9JN5 - chains A and D; structure by X-ray diffraction, 2.00 A resolution.

# Chain A (and D)
Protein: FMN-binding protein
Source organism: Kutzneria sp. 744
Notes: chain D of this document is another copy of the same molecule, construct and numbering; everything in this record applies to it too
UniProtKB: A8CF72 (A8CF72_KUTS7); residues 1-213 here = UniProt positions 1-213
Chain sequence (218 residues; each row starts with the number of its first residue; numbers below 1 keep their minus sign (Ala-4 is residue -4)):
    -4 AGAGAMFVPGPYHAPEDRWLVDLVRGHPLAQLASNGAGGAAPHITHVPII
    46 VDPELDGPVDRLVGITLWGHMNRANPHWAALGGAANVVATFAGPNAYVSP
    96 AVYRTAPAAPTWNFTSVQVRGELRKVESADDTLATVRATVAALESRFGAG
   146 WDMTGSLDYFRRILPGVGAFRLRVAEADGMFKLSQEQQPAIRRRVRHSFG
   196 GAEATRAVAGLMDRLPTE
Disordered / not traced: -4 to 0, 212-213 (chain D: -4 to -2, 212-213)
Construct notes: expression tag (-4 to 0); engineered mutation Ala197 (Cys in A8CF72)

# Interface between chain A and chain D
Pairs across the interface - 105 pairs, chain A then chain D:
  Phe2(A) with Asn67(D); Ala69(D); Asn70(D); Pro71(D)
  Pro23(A) with Trp107(D), hydrophobic
  Leu24(A) with Trp107(D); Phe109(D), hydrophobic
  Gln26(A) with Gln26(D); Thr85(D)
  Ala28(A) with Pro37(D); Ile39(D), hydrophobic
  Ser29(A) with Pro37(D)
  Asn30(A) with Asn30(D); Gly31(D), hydrogen bond (side chain-backbone); Ala35(D), hydrogen bond (side chain-backbone); Ala36(D); Pro37(D)
  Gly31(A) with Asn30(D), hydrogen bond (backbone-side chain)
  Gly34(A) with Asn30(D); Asn81(D), hydrogen bond (backbone-side chain)
  Ala35(A) with Asn30(D), hydrogen bond (backbone-side chain)
  Ala36(A) with Asn81(D); Val82(D); Val83(D); Arg115(D)
  Pro37(A) with Ala28(D); Ser29(D); Asn30(D); Pro37(D), hydrophobic; Val83(D); Arg115(D), hydrogen bond (backbone-side chain)
  His38(A) with Arg115(D)
  Ile39(A) with Val83(D), hydrophobic; Thr85(D); Gln113(D), hydrogen bond (backbone-side chain); Arg115(D)
  His41(A) with Thr85(D); Phe109(D); Ser111(D)
  Asn67(A) with Phe2(D)
  Asn70(A) with Phe2(D)
  Pro71(A) with Phe2(D)
  Asn81(A) with Gly34(D), hydrogen bond (side chain-backbone); Ala36(D)
  Val82(A) with Ala36(D)
  Val83(A) with Ala36(D); Pro37(D); Ile39(D), hydrophobic
  Thr85(A) with Gln26(D); Ile39(D); His41(D)
  Tyr92(A) with Leu138(D), hydrophobic; Glu139(D), hydrogen bond; Phe142(D); Gly143(D)
  Ser94(A) with Glu139(D), hydrogen bond; Gly143(D); Ala144(D), hydrogen bond (side chain-backbone); Trp146(D)
  Pro95(A) with Glu139(D); Trp146(D)
  Ala96(A) with Ala144(D); Trp146(D)
  Pro102(A) with Ser151(D); Tyr154(D), hydrophobic; Arg157(D)
  Ala103(A) with Trp146(D); Ser151(D), hydrogen bond (backbone-side chain); Tyr154(D); Phe155(D)
  Pro105(A) with Val135(D); Trp146(D)
  Trp107(A) with Pro23(D), hydrophobic; Leu24(D); Leu138(D), hydrophobic
  Phe109(A) with Leu24(D), hydrophobic; His41(D)
  Ser111(A) with His41(D)
  Gln113(A) with Ile39(D), hydrogen bond (side chain-backbone)
  Arg115(A) with Ala36(D); Pro37(D), hydrogen bond (side chain-backbone); Ile39(D)
  Val135(A) with Pro105(D)
  Leu138(A) with Tyr92(D), hydrophobic; Trp107(D), hydrophobic
  Glu139(A) with Tyr92(D), hydrogen bond; Ser94(D), hydrogen bond; Pro95(D)
  Phe142(A) with Tyr92(D); Trp107(D), hydrophobic
  Gly143(A) with Tyr92(D)
  Ala144(A) with Ser94(D); Ala96(D), hydrophobic
  Trp146(A) with Ser94(D); Pro95(D); Ala96(D); Ala103(D); Pro105(D), hydrophobic
  Ser151(A) with Pro102(D); Ala103(D), hydrogen bond (side chain-backbone)
  Tyr154(A) with Pro102(D), hydrophobic; Ala103(D); Ala104(D)
  Phe155(A) with Ala103(D); Ala104(D), hydrophobic
Also at the interface, not in a pair above, chain A (50 interface residues in all): Ala69, Ala87, Ala104, Gly150, Arg157, Glu198
Also at the interface, not in a pair above, chain D (50 interface residues in all): His38, Ala87, Gly150, Glu198

# In short
Chain A and chain D each contribute 50 residues to their interface; the contacts include 17 hydrogen bonds.
Polar pairs include Asn30(A)-Gly31(D), Asn30(A)-Ala35(D) and Gly34(A)-Asn81(D).
Both chains are FMN-binding protein (Kutzneria sp. 744). Entry 9JN5 (Crystal structure of KtzT-C197A in
complex with HEME and substrate) was determined by X-ray diffraction, deposited together with 9JN4 and 9JN6.
